1QYA - chains A and B; structure by X-ray diffraction, 2.00 A resolution.

== Chain A (and B) ==
Molecule: HYPOTHETICAL PROTEIN yddE
Organism: Escherichia coli
Notes: chain B of this document is another copy of the same molecule, construct and numbering; everything in this record applies to it too
UniProt: P37757 (YDDE_ECOLI); residues 1-297 here = UniProt positions 1-297
Sequence (307 residues; numbered -9 to 297; the number before each row is that of its first residue; numbers below 1 keep their minus sign (Glu-9 is residue -9)):
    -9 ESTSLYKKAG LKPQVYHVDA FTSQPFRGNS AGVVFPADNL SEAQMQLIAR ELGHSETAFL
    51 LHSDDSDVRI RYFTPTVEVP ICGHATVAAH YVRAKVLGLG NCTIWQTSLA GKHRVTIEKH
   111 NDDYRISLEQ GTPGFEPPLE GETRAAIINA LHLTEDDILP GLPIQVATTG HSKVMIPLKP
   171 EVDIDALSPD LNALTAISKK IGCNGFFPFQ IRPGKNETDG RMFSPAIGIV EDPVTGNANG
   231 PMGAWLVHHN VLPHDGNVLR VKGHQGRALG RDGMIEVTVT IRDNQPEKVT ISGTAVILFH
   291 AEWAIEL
Unresolved in the structure: -9 to 0, 72-73, 100-101 (chain B: fully traced)
Differences from the reference sequence: cloning artifact (-9 to 1)
UniProt features mapped onto this chain:
  - active site: Glu46

== How chain A and chain B interact ==
Pairs across the interface (51):
  Val5(A) - Phe289(B)  hydrophobic
  His7(A) - Glu41(B)  salt bridge
  Asp9(A) - Glu41(B)
  Pro15(A) - Ile295(B)  hydrophobic
  Phe16(A) - Ile38(B)  hydrophobic
  Phe16(A) - Arg40(B)  hydrogen bond (backbone-side chain)
  Phe16(A) - Glu41(B)
  Arg17(A) - Leu37(B)
  Arg17(A) - Arg40(B)
  Ser20(A) - Glu41(B)
  Leu37(A) - Arg17(B)
  Ile38(A) - Phe16(B)  hydrophobic
  Arg40(A) - Phe16(B)  hydrogen bond (side chain-backbone)
  Arg40(A) - Leu259(B)  hydrogen bond (side chain-backbone)
  Arg40(A) - Gly260(B)  hydrogen bond (side chain-backbone)
  Arg40(A) - Arg261(B)
  Glu41(A) - His7(B)  salt bridge
  Glu41(A) - Asp9(B)
  Glu41(A) - Phe16(B)
  Glu41(A) - Ser20(B)
  Glu41(A) - Arg261(B)  salt bridge
  Glu41(A) - Leu288(B)
  Leu42(A) - Phe289(B)  hydrophobic
  Leu259(A) - Arg40(B)  hydrogen bond (backbone-side chain)
  Gly260(A) - Arg40(B)  hydrogen bond (backbone-side chain)
  Arg261(A) - Arg40(B)
  Arg261(A) - Glu41(B)  salt bridge
  Ile287(A) - Ala294(B)
  Ile287(A) - Ile295(B)
  Leu288(A) - Glu41(B)
  Leu288(A) - Trp293(B)
  Leu288(A) - Ala294(B)  hydrogen bond (backbone-backbone)
  Leu288(A) - Ile295(B)
  Phe289(A) - Val5(B)  hydrophobic
  Phe289(A) - Leu42(B)  hydrophobic
  Phe289(A) - Phe289(B)  hydrophobic
  Phe289(A) - Glu292(B)
  Phe289(A) - Trp293(B)  hydrophobic
  His290(A) - Ala291(B)
  Ala291(A) - His290(B)
  Ala291(A) - Ala291(B)  hydrophobic
  Glu292(A) - Phe289(B)
  Trp293(A) - Leu288(B)
  Trp293(A) - Phe289(B)  hydrophobic
  Ala294(A) - Ile287(B)
  Ala294(A) - Leu288(B)  hydrogen bond (backbone-backbone)
  Ile295(A) - Pro15(B)  hydrophobic
  Ile295(A) - Phe16(B)  hydrophobic
  Ile295(A) - Val286(B)  hydrophobic
  Ile295(A) - Ile287(B)
  Ile295(A) - Leu288(B)
Other interface residues (no listed pair), chain A (26 interface residues in all): Val286, Leu297
Other interface residues (no listed pair), chain B (26 interface residues in all): Leu297

== Overview ==
Chain A and chain B each contribute 26 residues to their interface, with 8 hydrogen bonds and 4 salt bridges.
Polar pairs include His7(A)-Glu41(B), Glu41(A)-Arg261(B) and Phe16(A)-Arg40(B). UniProt lists active-site
residue Glu46(A) on chain A.
Chain A and chain B are both HYPOTHETICAL PROTEIN yddE (Escherichia coli); the structure, Crystal structure of
E. coli protein ydde, was determined by X-ray diffraction.
